PDB entry 4D5S | X-ray diffraction, 3.00 A resolution | chain B

# Chain B
Molecule: A49R
Organism: Vaccinia virus
Reference sequence: P31037 (A49R_VACCW); residues 1-162 here = UniProt positions 1-162
Sequence (169 residues; row label = number of the first residue in the row):
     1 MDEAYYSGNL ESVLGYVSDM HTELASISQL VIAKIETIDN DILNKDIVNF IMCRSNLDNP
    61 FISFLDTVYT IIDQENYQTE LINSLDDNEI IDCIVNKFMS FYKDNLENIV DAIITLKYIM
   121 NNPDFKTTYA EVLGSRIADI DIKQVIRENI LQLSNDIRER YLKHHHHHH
Not modelled in the structure: 1-17, 161-169
Modified positions: Cys93 (s-hydroxycysteine; CSO)
Differences from the reference sequence: expression tag (163-169)

# Summary
Chain B is A49R (Vaccinia virus); the structure, Structure of A49 from Vaccinia Virus Western Reserve, was
determined by X-ray diffraction together with 4D5R and 4D5T from the same study.
